Entry 6TIU (X-ray diffraction, 3.57 A resolution); this record covers chains A and E of the 5 polymer chains in the assembly.

# Chain A
Protein: Tubulin alpha-1 chain
Organism: Drosophila melanogaster
UniProtKB: P06603 (TBA1_DROME); residues 1-450 here = UniProt positions 1-450
Amino-acid sequence (450 residues; row label = number of the first residue in the row):
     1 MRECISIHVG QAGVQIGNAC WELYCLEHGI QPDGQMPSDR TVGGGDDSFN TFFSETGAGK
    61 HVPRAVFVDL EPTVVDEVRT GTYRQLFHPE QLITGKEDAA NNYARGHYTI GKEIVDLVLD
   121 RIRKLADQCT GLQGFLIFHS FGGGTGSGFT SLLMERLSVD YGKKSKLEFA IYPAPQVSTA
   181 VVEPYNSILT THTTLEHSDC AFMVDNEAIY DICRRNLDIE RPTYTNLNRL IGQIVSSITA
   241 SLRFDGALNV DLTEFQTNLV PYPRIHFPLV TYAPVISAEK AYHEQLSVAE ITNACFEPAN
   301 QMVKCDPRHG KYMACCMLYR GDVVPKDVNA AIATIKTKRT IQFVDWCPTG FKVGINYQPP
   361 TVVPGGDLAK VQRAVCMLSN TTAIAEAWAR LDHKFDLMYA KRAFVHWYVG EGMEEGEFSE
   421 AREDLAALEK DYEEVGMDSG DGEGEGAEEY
Not modelled in the structure: 39-44, 439-450
Differences from the reference sequence: engineered mutation Arg40 (Lys in P06603)
Small-molecule neighbours: GTP (guanosine-5'-triphosphate): Gly10, Gln11, Ala12, Gln15, Ile16, Asp69, Asp98, Ala99, Ala100, Asn101, Ser140, Gly142, Gly143, Gly144, Thr145, Gly146, Ile171, Pro173, Val177, Ser178, Thr179, Glu183, Asn206, Ile209, Tyr224, Leu227, Asn228, Ile231
UniProt features mapped onto this chain:
  - active site: Glu254
  - binding site (GTP): Gln11, Glu71, Ser140, Gly144, Thr145, Thr179, Asn206, Asn228
  - binding site (Mg(2+)): Glu71
  - site: Tyr450 (Involved in polymerization)

# Chain E
Protein: Stathmin-4
Organism: Rattus norvegicus
UniProtKB: P63043 (STMN4_RAT); residues 4-145 here correspond to UniProt positions 48-189 (UniProt number = residue number + 44)
Amino-acid sequence (143 residues; each row starts with the number of its first residue):
     3 MADMEVIELN KATSGQSWEV ILKPPSFDGV PEFNASLPRR RDPSLEEIQK KLEAAEERRK
    63 YQEAELLKHL AEKREHEREV IQKAIEENNN FIKMAKEKLA QKMESNKENR EAHLAAMLER
   123 LQEKDKHAEE VRKNKELKEE ASR
Not modelled in the structure: 3, 31-43, 144-145
Differences from the reference sequence: initiating methionine (3); engineered mutation Ala4 (Ser48 in P63043), Trp20 (Phe64 in P63043); conflict Ala14 (Cys58 in P63043)
UniProt features mapped onto this chain:
  - modified residue: Ser46 (Phosphoserine)

# Chain A / chain E interface
Contacting residue pairs - 74 pairs, chain A then chain E:
  Tyr108(A) - Leu54(E)  hydrophobic
  Tyr108(A) - Ala57(E)  hydrophobic
  Tyr108(A) - Arg61(E)
  Thr109(A) - Arg61(E)  hydrogen bond
  Lys112(A) - Leu54(E)
  Lys112(A) - Glu58(E)  salt bridge
  Leu152(A) - Leu54(E)  hydrophobic
  Glu155(A) - Ile50(E)
  Arg156(A) - Leu47(E)
  Val159(A) - Ile50(E)  hydrophobic
  His197(A) - Pro45(E)
  Phe244(A) - Ser16(E)
  Asp245(A) - Ala14(E)
  Asp245(A) - Thr15(E)  hydrogen bond (side chain-backbone)
  Asp245(A) - Ser16(E)  hydrogen bond (backbone-backbone)
  Asp245(A) - Gly17(E)  hydrogen bond (backbone-backbone)
  Gly246(A) - Ala14(E)
  Gly246(A) - Ser16(E)
  Ala247(A) - Asn12(E)  hydrogen bond (backbone-side chain)
  Ala247(A) - Gly17(E)
  Ala247(A) - Gln18(E)
  Ala247(A) - Ser19(E)  hydrogen bond (backbone-side chain)
  Leu248(A) - Ser19(E)
  Pro325(A) - Gln18(E)
  Pro325(A) - Trp20(E)  hydrophobic
  Val328(A) - Trp20(E)  hydrophobic
  Asn329(A) - Met6(E)
  Asn329(A) - Trp20(E)
  Asn329(A) - Val22(E)
  Ile332(A) - Met6(E)  hydrophobic
  Ile332(A) - Val22(E)  hydrophobic
  Ala333(A) - Met6(E)  hydrophobic
  Lys336(A) - Leu24(E)
  Lys336(A) - Lys25(E)
  Asp345(A) - Pro27(E)
  Asp345(A) - Ser28(E)  hydrogen bond (backbone-backbone)
  Asp345(A) - Phe29(E)  hydrogen bond (backbone-backbone)
  Trp346(A) - Pro27(E)
  Trp346(A) - Phe29(E)
  Cys347(A) - Pro27(E)
  Pro348(A) - Lys25(E)
  Pro348(A) - Pro27(E)
  Thr349(A) - Ile23(E)
  Thr349(A) - Leu24(E)  hydrogen bond (backbone-backbone)
  Thr349(A) - Lys25(E)  hydrogen bond (backbone-backbone)
  Gly350(A) - Val22(E)
  Gly350(A) - Leu24(E)
  Phe351(A) - Glu21(E)
  Phe351(A) - Val22(E)  hydrogen bond (backbone-backbone)
  Phe351(A) - Leu24(E)  hydrophobic
  Lys352(A) - Trp20(E)
  Lys352(A) - Glu21(E)
  Val353(A) - Ser19(E)
  Val353(A) - Trp20(E)  hydrogen bond (backbone-backbone)
  Gly354(A) - Gln18(E)
  Ile355(A) - Ser16(E)
  Ile355(A) - Gly17(E)
  Ile355(A) - Gln18(E)  hydrogen bond (backbone-backbone)
  Ile355(A) - Trp20(E)  hydrophobic
  Asn356(A) - Ser16(E)
  Tyr357(A) - Thr15(E)
  Tyr357(A) - Ser16(E)  hydrogen bond (backbone-backbone)
  Tyr357(A) - Gly17(E)
  Tyr357(A) - Gln18(E)  hydrogen bond
  Gln358(A) - Ser16(E)
  Val409(A) - Gln64(E)  hydrogen bond (backbone-side chain)
  Gly410(A) - Arg61(E)
  Gly410(A) - Gln64(E)
  Glu411(A) - Arg61(E)  hydrogen bond (backbone-side chain)
  Gly412(A) - Ala57(E)
  Gly412(A) - Arg60(E)  hydrogen bond (backbone-side chain)
  Gly412(A) - Arg61(E)
  Glu414(A) - Arg60(E)  salt bridge
  Asp438(A) - Phe29(E)
Other interface residues (no listed pair), chain A (42 interface residues in all): Asp46, His107, Ser158
Other interface residues (no listed pair), chain E (33 interface residues in all): Val8, Leu11, Lys13, Pro26, Ser46, Lys53, Glu55

# In short
42 residues of chain A face 33 of chain E across their interface; the contacts include 18 hydrogen bonds and 2
salt bridges. Among the polar pairs are Lys112(A)-Glu58(E), Glu414(A)-Arg60(E) and Thr109(A)-Arg61(E). Ligands
of chain A: GTP.
Here chain A is Tubulin alpha-1 chain (Drosophila melanogaster) and chain E is Stathmin-4 (Rattus norvegicus).
Entry 6TIU (Drosophila GTP-tubulin Y222F mutant) was determined by X-ray diffraction, deposited together with
6TIS, 6TIY and 6TIZ.
